Entry 6WG7 (electron microscopy, 8.30 A resolution (very low resolution: no residue pairs are listed; an interface is given only as per-side residue counts)); this record covers chains B and H of the 8 polymer chains in the assembly.

== Chain B ==
Molecule: 35-nt DNA strand
Sequence (35 nucleotides; row label = number of the first residue in the row):
     1 AACGATATACCTTTATACCTGTTATACCAGATCAA

== Chain H ==
Protein: HTH-type transcriptional repressor NanR
Source organism: Escherichia coli
UniProt: J7QHT8 (J7QHT8_ECOLX); residues 1-263 here = UniProt positions 1-263
Amino-acid sequence (263 residues; row label = number of the first residue in the row):
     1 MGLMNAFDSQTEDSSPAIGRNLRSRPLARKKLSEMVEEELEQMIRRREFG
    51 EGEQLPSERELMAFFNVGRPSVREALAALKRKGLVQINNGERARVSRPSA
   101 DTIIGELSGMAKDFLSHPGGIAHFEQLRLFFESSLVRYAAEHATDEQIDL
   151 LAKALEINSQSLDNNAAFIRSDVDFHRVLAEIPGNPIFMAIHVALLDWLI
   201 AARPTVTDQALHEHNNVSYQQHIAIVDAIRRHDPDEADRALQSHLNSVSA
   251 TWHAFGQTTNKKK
Not modelled in the structure: 1-29, 249-263

== Interface between chain B and chain H ==
At this resolution (8 A) residue pairs are not listed: 5 residues of chain B and 10 of chain H lie at the interface.

== In short ==
The interface between chain B and chain H involves 5 residues on one side and 10 on the other.
Here chain B is a 35-nt DNA strand and chain H is HTH-type transcriptional repressor NanR (Escherichia coli).
Entry 6WG7 (Coordinates of NanR dimer fitted in Hexameric NanR-DNA hetero-complex cryo-EM map) was determined
by electron microscopy (same publication as 6WFQ).
